7OL2 - chains A and B; structure by X-ray diffraction, 3.89 A resolution.

Chain A (and B):
Protein: Contactin-1
From: Mus musculus
Notes: chain B of this document is another copy of the same molecule, construct and numbering; everything in this record applies to it too
UniProt: P12960 (CNTN1_MOUSE); numbering as in UniProt (aligned over 21-604)
Sequence (592 residues; numbered 19 to 610; the number before each row is that of its first residue):
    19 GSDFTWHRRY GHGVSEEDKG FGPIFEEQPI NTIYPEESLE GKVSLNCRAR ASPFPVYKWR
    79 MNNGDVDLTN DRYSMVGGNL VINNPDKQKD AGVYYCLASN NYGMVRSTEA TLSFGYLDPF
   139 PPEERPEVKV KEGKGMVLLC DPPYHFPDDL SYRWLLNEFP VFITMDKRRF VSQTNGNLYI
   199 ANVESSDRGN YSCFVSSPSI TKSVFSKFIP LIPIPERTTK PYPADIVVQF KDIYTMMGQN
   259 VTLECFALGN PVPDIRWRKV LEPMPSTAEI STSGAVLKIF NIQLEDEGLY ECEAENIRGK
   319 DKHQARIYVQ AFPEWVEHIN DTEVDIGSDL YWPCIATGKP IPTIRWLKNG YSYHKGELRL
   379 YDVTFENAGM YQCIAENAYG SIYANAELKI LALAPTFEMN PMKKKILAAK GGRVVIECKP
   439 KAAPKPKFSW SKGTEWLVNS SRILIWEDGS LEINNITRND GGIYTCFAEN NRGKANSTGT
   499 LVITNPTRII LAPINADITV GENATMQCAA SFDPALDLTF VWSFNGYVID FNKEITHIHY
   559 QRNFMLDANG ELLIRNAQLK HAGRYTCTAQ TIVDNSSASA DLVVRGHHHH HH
Unresolved in the structure: 19-36, 605-610
Sequence notes: expression tag (19-20, 605-610); conflict V433 (Ile in P12960)
Disulfides: C65-C114, C158-C211, C263-C310, C352-C391, C436-C484, C526-C585
Covalently attached groups: N-acetylglucosamine (NAG) linked to N208, N258, N338, N457, N494, N521
UniProt features mapped onto this chain:
  - glycosylation (N-linked (GlcNAc...) asparagine): N208, N258, N338, N457, N473, N494, N521, N593
From the paper describing this entry:
  - post-translational modification sites: N258, N521
  - mutagenesis - L279R: increased binding to Contactin-1 (chain A)
  - self-association interface (contacts with another copy of this molecule): L279

Interface between chain A and chain B:
Contacting residue pairs (56; chain A residue first):
  R276(A) with D565(B), salt bridge
  L279(A) with L536(B), hydrophobic; T537(B); F538(B), hydrogen bond (backbone-backbone); F562(B), hydrophobic; D565(B); N567(B)
  E280(A) with R560(B), salt bridge; F562(B)
  Q301(A) with N550(B)
  L302(A) with F549(B); N550(B); K551(B); E552(B); H555(B), hydrogen bond (backbone-side chain)
  E303(A) with F549(B); N550(B), hydrogen bond; R560(B), hydrogen bond (backbone-side chain)
  E305(A) with H555(B), salt bridge; R560(B)
  L307(A) with F562(B)
  R324(A) with N561(B), hydrogen bond
  A329(A) with E552(B)
  E332(A) with E552(B)
  T355(A) with E552(B)
  G356(A) with E552(B), hydrogen bond (backbone-side chain)
  K357(A) with E552(B); H555(B)
  I359(A) with I556(B), hydrophobic
  L536(A) with L279(B)
  T537(A) with L279(B)
  F538(A) with L279(B), hydrogen bond (backbone-backbone)
  D548(A) with E303(B)
  F549(A) with L302(B); E303(B)
  N550(A) with Q301(B); L302(B); E303(B), hydrogen bond
  K551(A) with L302(B)
  E552(A) with L302(B); E332(B); T355(B); G356(B), hydrogen bond (side chain-backbone)
  H555(A) with L302(B), hydrogen bond (side chain-backbone); E305(B), salt bridge; K357(B)
  R560(A) with K277(B); E280(B), salt bridge; E303(B), hydrogen bond (side chain-backbone); E305(B)
  N561(A) with R324(B)
  F562(A) with E280(B); L307(B)
  D565(A) with R276(B), salt bridge; L279(B)
  N567(A) with L279(B)
Also at the interface, not in a pair above, chain A (36 interface residues in all): V278, P281, D304, I556, M563, L564, A566
Also at the interface, not in a pair above, chain B (38 interface residues in all): V278, P281, D304, A329, I359, D548, Q559, M563, A566, G568

Overview:
36 residues of chain A and 38 residues of chain B are in contact, with 11 hydrogen bonds and 6 salt bridges.
Polar contacts include R276(A)-D565(B), E280(A)-R560(B) and E305(A)-H555(B). From the paper: L279R of chain A
increases binding to Contactin-1 (chain A); modification sites N258(A) and N521(A).
Chain A and chain B are both Contactin-1 (Mus musculus); the structure, Crystal structure of mouse contactin 1
immunoglobulin domains, was determined by X-ray diffraction, deposited together with 7OK5 and 7OL4.
